4NWJ - chain A; structure by X-ray diffraction, 2.01 A resolution.

# Chain A
Molecule: 2,3-bisphosphoglycerate-independent phosphoglycerate mutase
From: Staphylococcus aureus subsp. aureus
Notes: EC 5.4.2.12
UniProtKB: Q2G029 (Q2G029_STAA8); residue numbers follow UniProt; this construct covers 1-505
Amino-acid sequence (513 residues; each row starts with the number of its first residue; numbers below 1 keep their minus sign (His-7 is residue -7)):
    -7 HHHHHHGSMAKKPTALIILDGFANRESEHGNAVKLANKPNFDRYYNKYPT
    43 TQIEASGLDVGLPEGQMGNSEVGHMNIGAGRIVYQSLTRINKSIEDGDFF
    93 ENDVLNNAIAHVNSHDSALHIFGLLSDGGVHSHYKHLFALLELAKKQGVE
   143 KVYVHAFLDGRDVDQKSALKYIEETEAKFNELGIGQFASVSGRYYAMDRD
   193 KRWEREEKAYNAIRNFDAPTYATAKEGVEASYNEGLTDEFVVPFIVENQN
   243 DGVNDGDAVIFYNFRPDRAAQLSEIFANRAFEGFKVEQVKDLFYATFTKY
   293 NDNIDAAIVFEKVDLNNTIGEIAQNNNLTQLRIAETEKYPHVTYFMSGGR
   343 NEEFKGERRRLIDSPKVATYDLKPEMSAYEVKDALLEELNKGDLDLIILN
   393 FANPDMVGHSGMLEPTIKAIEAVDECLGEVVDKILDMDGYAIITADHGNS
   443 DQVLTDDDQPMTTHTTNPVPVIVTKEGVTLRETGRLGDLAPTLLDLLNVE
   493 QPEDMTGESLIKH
Unresolved in the structure: -7 to 1
Construct notes: expression tag (-7 to 0)
Metal / ion sites: Mn2+ site 1: Asp12, Ser62, Asp438, His439; Mn2+ site 2: Asp397, His401, His456
Ligand contacts: 3-phosphoglyceric acid (3PG): Val122, His123, Arg153, Asp154, Arg185, Arg191, Arg257, Arg260

# Summary
Ligands of chain A: 3-phosphoglyceric acid. Asp12, Ser62, Asp438 and His439 coordinate Mn2+ site 1. Asp397,
His401 and His456 form the Mn2+ site 2.
Chain A is 2,3-bisphosphoglycerate-independent phosphoglycerate mutase (Staphylococcus aureus subsp. aureus);
the structure, Crystal structure of phosphopglycerate mutase from Staphylococcus aureus in 3-phosphoglyceric
acid bound form, was determined by X-ray diffraction, deposited together with 4NWX and 4MY4.
